PDB entry 7UT6 | electron microscopy, 1.91 A resolution | chains B and C of the 4 polymer chains in the assembly

== Chain B ==
Protein: Nitrogenase molybdenum-iron protein beta chain
From: Azotobacter vinelandii DJ
Notes: EC 1.18.6.1
UniProt: C1DGZ8 (C1DGZ8_AZOVD); residue numbers follow UniProt; this construct covers 1-523
Chain sequence (523 residues; each row starts with the number of its first residue):
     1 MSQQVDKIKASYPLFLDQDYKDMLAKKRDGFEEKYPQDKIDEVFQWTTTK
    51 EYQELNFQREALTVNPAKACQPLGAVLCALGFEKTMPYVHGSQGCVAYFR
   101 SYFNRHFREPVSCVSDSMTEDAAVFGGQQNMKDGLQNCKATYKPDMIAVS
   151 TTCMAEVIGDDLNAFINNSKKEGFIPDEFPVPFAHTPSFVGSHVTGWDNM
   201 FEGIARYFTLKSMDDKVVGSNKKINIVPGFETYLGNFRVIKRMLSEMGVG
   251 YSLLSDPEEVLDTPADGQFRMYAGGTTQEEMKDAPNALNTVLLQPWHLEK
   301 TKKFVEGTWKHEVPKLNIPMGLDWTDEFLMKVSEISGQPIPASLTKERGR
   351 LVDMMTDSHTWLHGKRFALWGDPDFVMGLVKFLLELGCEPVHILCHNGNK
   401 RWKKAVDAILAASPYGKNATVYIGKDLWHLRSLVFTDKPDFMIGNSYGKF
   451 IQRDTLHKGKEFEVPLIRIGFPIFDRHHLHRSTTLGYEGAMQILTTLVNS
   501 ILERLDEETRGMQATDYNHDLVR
Disordered / not traced: 1
Bound ions: fe(8)-S(7) cluster Fe: Cys70, Cys95, Cys153, Ser188 (shared with 3 residues of chain A); Fe ion site 1: Arg108, Glu109 (shared with 2 residues of chain D); Fe ion site 2: Asp353, Asp357 (shared with 2 residues of chain D)
Ligand contacts: fe(8)-S(7) cluster (CLF): Cys70, Pro72, Ser92, Gly94, Cys95, Tyr98, Phe99, Thr152, Cys153, Ser188

== Chain C ==
Protein: Nitrogenase molybdenum-iron protein alpha chain
From: Azotobacter vinelandii DJ
Notes: EC 1.18.6.1
UniProt: P07328 (NIFD_AZOVI); numbering as in UniProt (aligned over 1-492)
Chain sequence (492 residues; row label = number of the first residue in the row):
     1 MTGMSREEVESLIQEVLEVYPEKARKDRNKHLAVNDPAVTQSKKCIISNK
    51 KSQPGLMTIRGCAYAGSKGVVWGPIKDMIHISHGPVGCGQYSRAGRRNYY
   101 IGTTGVNAFVTMNFTSDFQEKDIVFGGDKKLAKLIDEVETLFPLNKGISV
   151 QSECPIGLIGDDIESVSKVKGAELSKTIVPVRCEGFRGVSQSLGHHIAND
   201 AVRDWVLGKRDEDTTFASTPYDVAIIGDYNIGGDAWSSRILLEEMGLRCV
   251 AQWSGDGSISEIELTPKVKLNLVHCYRSMNYISRHMEEKYGIPWMEYNFF
   301 GPTKTIESLRAIAAKFDESIQKKCEEVIAKYKPEWEAVVAKYRPRLEGKR
   351 VMLYIGGLRPRHVIGAYEDLGMEVVGTGYEFAHNDDYDRTMKEMGDSTLL
   401 YDDVTGYEFEEFVKRIKPDLIGSGIKEKFIFQKMGIPFREMHSWDYSGPY
   451 HGFDGFAIFARDMDMTLNNPCWKKLQAPWEASEGAEKVAASA
Disordered / not traced: 1-3, 481-492
UniProt features mapped onto this chain:
  - binding site ([8Fe-7S] cluster): Cys62, Cys88, Cys154
  - binding site ([7Fe-Mo-9S-C-homocitryl] cluster): Cys275, His442
  - mutagenesis: His195 (H195Q: No nitrogenase activity)
Bound ions: fe(8)-S(7) cluster Fe: Cys62, Cys88, Cys154 (shared with 4 residues of chain D); Fe ion near Cys275 (its only coordinating residue here)
Ligand contacts:
  - fe(8)-S(7) cluster (CLF): Cys62, Tyr64, Pro85, Val86, Gly87, Cys88, Tyr91, Glu153, Cys154, Gly185
  - 3-hydroxy-3-carboxy-adipic acid (HCA): Ala65, Gly95, Arg96, Gln191, Gly424, Ile425, Lys426, His442
  - ICS (iron-sulfur-molybdenum cluster with interstitial carbon): Val70, Arg96, Gln191, His195, Tyr229, Ile231, Cys275, Arg277, Ser278, Ile355, Gly356, Gly357, Leu358, Arg359, Pro360, Phe381, Met441, His442
Reported in the primary citation:
  - binding site for 3-hydroxy-3-carboxy-adipic acid: Glu380
  - binding site for ICS: Phe381

== How chain B and chain C interact ==
Pairs across the interface (47; chain B residue first):
  Leu322(B) - Lys474(C)
  Asp323(B) - Lys474(C)  salt bridge
  Asp326(B) - Pro478(C)
  Asp326(B) - Trp479(C)
  Met330(B) - Pro478(C)
  Met330(B) - Trp479(C)  hydrophobic
  Ile340(B) - Trp479(C)  hydrophobic
  Thr345(B) - Trp479(C)  hydrogen bond
  Thr345(B) - Glu480(C)
  Arg348(B) - Lys474(C)  hydrogen bond (side chain-backbone)
  Arg348(B) - Gln476(C)
  Arg348(B) - Ala477(C)
  Arg348(B) - Pro478(C)
  Arg348(B) - Trp479(C)
  Val352(B) - Lys474(C)
  Asp353(B) - Lys433(C)  salt bridge
  Thr356(B) - Gln432(C)  hydrogen bond (backbone-side chain)
  Thr356(B) - Cys471(C)
  Thr356(B) - Trp472(C)
  Asp357(B) - Phe429(C)
  Asp357(B) - Gln432(C)  hydrogen bond
  His359(B) - Met465(C)
  His359(B) - Thr466(C)  hydrogen bond
  His359(B) - Asn469(C)
  Thr360(B) - Arg439(C)
  Thr360(B) - Met465(C)
  Thr360(B) - Thr466(C)
  Trp361(B) - Tyr446(C)
  His363(B) - Met465(C)
  Glu385(B) - Pro470(C)
  Tyr415(B) - Pro470(C)
  Tyr487(B) - Trp479(C)
  Met512(B) - Thr103(C)
  Met512(B) - Thr104(C)
  Gln513(B) - Ile101(C)
  Gln513(B) - Gly102(C)
  Gln513(B) - Thr103(C)  hydrogen bond
  Gln513(B) - Asn107(C)
  Tyr517(B) - Tyr99(C)
  Tyr517(B) - Tyr100(C)
  Asn518(B) - Tyr99(C)  hydrogen bond
  Asp520(B) - Arg97(C)  salt bridge
  Asp520(B) - Tyr99(C)  hydrogen bond
  Leu521(B) - Arg93(C)
  Leu521(B) - Ala94(C)  hydrophobic
  Val522(B) - Tyr446(C)
  Arg523(B) - Tyr446(C)
Interface residues without a listed pair, chain B (31 interface residues in all): Leu329, Met355, Leu384, Gly387, Asp516
Interface residues without a listed pair, chain C (31 interface residues in all): Trp236, Lys428, Asn468, Leu475

== In short ==
The chain B/chain C interface involves 31 residues from each chain, with 8 hydrogen bonds and 3 salt bridges.
Polar contacts include Asp323(B)-Lys474(C), Asp353(B)-Lys433(C) and Asp520(B)-Arg97(C). Chain B binds
fe(8)-S(7) cluster. From the paper: a binding site for 3-hydroxy-3-carboxy-adipic acid at Glu380(C); a binding
site for ICS at Phe381(C).
Here chain B is Nitrogenase molybdenum-iron protein beta chain and chain C is Nitrogenase molybdenum-iron
protein alpha chain, both from Azotobacter vinelandii DJ. Entry 7UT6 (C1 symmetric cryoEM structure of
Azotobacter vinelandii MoFeP under non-turnover conditions) was determined by electron microscopy together
with 7UT7, 7UT8, 7UT9, 7UTA and 8DPN from the same study.
